PDB entry 8BA9 | electron microscopy, 3.70 A resolution | chains H and N of the 21 polymer chains in the assembly

[Chain H (and N)]
Protein: 60 kDa chaperonin
Organism: Escherichia coli K-12
Notes: chain N of this document is another copy of the same molecule, construct and numbering; everything in this record applies to it too
UniProt: P0A6F5 (CH60_ECOLI); residue numbers follow UniProt; this construct covers 2-525
Sequence (524 residues; numbered 2 to 525; the number before each row is that of its first residue):
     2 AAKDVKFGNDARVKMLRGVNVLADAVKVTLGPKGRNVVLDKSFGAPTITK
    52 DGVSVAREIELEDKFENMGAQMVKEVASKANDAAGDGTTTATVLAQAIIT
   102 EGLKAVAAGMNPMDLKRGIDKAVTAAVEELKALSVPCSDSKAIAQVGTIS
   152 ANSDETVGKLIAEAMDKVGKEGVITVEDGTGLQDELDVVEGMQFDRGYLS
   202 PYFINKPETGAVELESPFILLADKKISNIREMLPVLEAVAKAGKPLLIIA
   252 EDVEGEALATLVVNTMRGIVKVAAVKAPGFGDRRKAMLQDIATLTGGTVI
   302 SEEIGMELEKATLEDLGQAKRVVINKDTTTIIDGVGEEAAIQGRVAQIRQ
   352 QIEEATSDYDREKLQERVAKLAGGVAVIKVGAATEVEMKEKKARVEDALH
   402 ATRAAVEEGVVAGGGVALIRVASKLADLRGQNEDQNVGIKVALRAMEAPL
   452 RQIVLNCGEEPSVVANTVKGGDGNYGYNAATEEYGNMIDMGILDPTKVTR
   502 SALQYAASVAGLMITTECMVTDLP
Unresolved in the structure: 525
Metal / ion sites: K+: Thr-30, Gly-32, Lys-51 (together with ADP); Mg2+: Asp-87 (together with ADP)
Residues lining bound ligands: ADP (adenosine-5'-diphosphate): Thr-30, Leu-31, Gly-32, Pro-33, Asp-87, Gly-88, Thr-89, Thr-90, Thr-91, Ile-150, Ser-154, Gly-414, Gly-415, Gly-416, Ile-454, Asn-479, Ala-480, Ala-481, Ile-493, Asp-495

[Chain H / chain N interface]
Pairs across the interface (42):
  Val-22(H) with Phe-8(N)
  Asp-25(H) with Phe-8(N)
  Ala-26(H) with Phe-8(N); Cys-519(N)
  Arg-36(H) with Met-114(N), hydrogen bond; Thr-516(N); Glu-518(N)
  Asn-37(H) with Leu-513(N), hydrogen bond (side chain-backbone); Thr-516(N), hydrogen bond; Thr-517(N); Glu-518(N), hydrogen bond (backbone-backbone)
  Val-38(H) with Cys-519(N), hydrophobic
  Val-39(H) with Met-69(N), hydrophobic; Met-73(N), hydrophobic; Cys-519(N); Val-521(N), hydrogen bond (backbone-backbone)
  Leu-40(H) with Val-521(N), hydrophobic
  Asp-41(H) with Met-69(N); Val-521(N); Thr-522(N), hydrogen bond; Asp-523(N)
  Gly-45(H) with Gln-72(N)
  Pro-47(H) with Gln-72(N); Met-73(N), hydrophobic
  Ile-49(H) with Met-73(N), hydrophobic; Leu-513(N), hydrophobic
  Glu-59(H) with Lys-4(N)
  Ile-60(H) with Val-6(N), hydrophobic; Val-521(N), hydrophobic
  Glu-61(H) with Ala-2(N); Ala-3(N), hydrogen bond (side chain-backbone); Lys-4(N), hydrogen bond (backbone-backbone)
  Leu-62(H) with Ala-3(N)
  Glu-63(H) with Ala-3(N); Lys-4(N)
  Gly-180(H) with Tyr-203(N), hydrogen bond (backbone-side chain)
  Thr-181(H) with Tyr-203(N); Gly-256(N)
  Gly-182(H) with Leu-200(N)
  Ala-384(H) with Pro-202(N)
  Cys-458(H) with Met-114(N)
  Gly-459(H) with Asn-112(N)
Also at the interface, not in a pair above, chain H (27 interface residues in all): Leu-183, Thr-385, Glu-386, Asn-457
Also at the interface, not in a pair above, chain N (27 interface residues in all): Met-16, Ser-201, Thr-261, Gly-512, Met-520

[Overview]
Chain H and chain N each contribute 27 residues to their interface; the contacts include 9 hydrogen bonds.
Polar pairs include Arg-36(H)/Met-114(N), Asn-37(H)/Leu-513(N) and Asn-37(H)/Thr-516(N). Bound to chain H:
ADP. The K+ site is built by Thr-30(H), Gly-32(H) and Lys-51(H).
Both chains are 60 kDa chaperonin (Escherichia coli K-12). Entry 8BA9 (CryoEM structure of
GroEL-GroES-ADP.AlF3-Rubisco) was determined by electron microscopy, deposited together with 8BA8 and 8BA7.
